2HHX - chains C and A of the 3 polymer chains in the assembly; structure by X-ray diffraction, 2.26 A resolution.

== Chain C ==
Molecule: 13-nt DNA strand
Sequence (13 nucleotides; numbered 0 to 12; the number before each row is that of its first residue; numbering starts at 0):
     0 CATXCGAGTC AGG
Unresolved in the structure: 0-2
Modified positions: 6OG (6-O-methyl guanosine-5'-monophosphate) at position 3

== Chain A ==
Protein: DNA Polymerase I
Source organism: Geobacillus stearothermophilus
Notes: EC 2.7.7.7; fragment: residues 299-876 (Analogous to E Coli Klenow Fragment)
UniProtKB: Q04957 (DPO1_BACCA); aligned to UniProt positions 298-876 over residues 298-876 (the alignment contains insertions or deletions, so no single offset holds)
Chain sequence (580 residues; each row starts with the number of its first residue):
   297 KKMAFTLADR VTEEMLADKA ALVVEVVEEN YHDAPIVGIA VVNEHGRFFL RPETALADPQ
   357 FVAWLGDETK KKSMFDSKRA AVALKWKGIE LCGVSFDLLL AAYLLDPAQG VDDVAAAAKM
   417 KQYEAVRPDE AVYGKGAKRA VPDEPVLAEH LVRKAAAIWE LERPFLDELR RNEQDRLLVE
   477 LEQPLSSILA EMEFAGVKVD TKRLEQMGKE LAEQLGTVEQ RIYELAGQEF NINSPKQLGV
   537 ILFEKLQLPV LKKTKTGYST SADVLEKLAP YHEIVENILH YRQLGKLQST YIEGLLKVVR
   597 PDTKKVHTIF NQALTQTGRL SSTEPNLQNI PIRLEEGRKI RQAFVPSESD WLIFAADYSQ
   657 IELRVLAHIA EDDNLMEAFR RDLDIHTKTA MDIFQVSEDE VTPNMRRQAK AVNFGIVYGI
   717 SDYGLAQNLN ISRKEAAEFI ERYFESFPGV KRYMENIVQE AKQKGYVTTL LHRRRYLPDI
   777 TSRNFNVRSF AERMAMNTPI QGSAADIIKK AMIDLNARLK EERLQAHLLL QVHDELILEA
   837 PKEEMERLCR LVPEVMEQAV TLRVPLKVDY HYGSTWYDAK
Unresolved in the structure: 297, 548-552

== Chain C / chain A interface ==
Residue-residue contacts - 42 pairs, chain C then chain A:
  6OG_3(C) / Ala-707(A)
  6OG_3(C) / Phe-710(A)
  6OG_3(C) / Gly-711(A)
  6OG_3(C) / Tyr-714(A)
  6OG_3(C) / Gly-720(A)
  6OG_3(C) / Leu-721(A)
  6OG_3(C) / Asn-724(A)
  6OG_3(C) / Arg-789(A)
  DC4(C) / Tyr-714(A)  stacking on the base
  DC4(C) / Phe-786(A)  phosphate contact
  DC4(C) / Arg-789(A)  salt bridge to the phosphate
  DC4(C) / Asn-793(A)  sugar contact
  DC4(C) / Gln-797(A)  base contact
  DG5(C) / Gln-612(A)  phosphate contact
  DG5(C) / Thr-613(A)  sugar contact
  DG5(C) / Arg-615(A)  hydrogen bond to the base
  DG5(C) / Arg-771(A)  salt bridge to the phosphate
  DG5(C) / Met-790(A)  phosphate contact
  DG5(C) / Gln-797(A)  hydrogen bond to the sugar
  DA6(C) / Thr-611(A)  phosphate contact
  DA6(C) / Gln-612(A)  hydrogen bond to the phosphate
  DA6(C) / Ser-617(A)  phosphate contact
  DG7(C) / Leu-610(A)  phosphate contact
  DG7(C) / Ser-617(A)  hydrogen bond to the phosphate
  DG7(C) / Ser-618(A)  sugar contact
  DG7(C) / Thr-619(A)  phosphate contact
  DG7(C) / Asn-622(A)  hydrogen bond to the sugar
  DG7(C) / Asn-625(A)  base contact
  DT8(C) / Thr-619(A)  phosphate contact
  DT8(C) / Glu-620(A)  hydrogen bond to the phosphate
  DC9(C) / Lys-582(A)  sugar contact
  DC9(C) / Ser-585(A)  sugar contact
  DC9(C) / Thr-586(A)  sugar contact
  DC9(C) / Gly-590(A)  phosphate contact
  DA10(C) / Asn-529(A)  phosphate contact
  DA10(C) / Ser-585(A)  phosphate contact
  DG11(C) / Asn-527(A)  hydrogen bond to the phosphate
  DG11(C) / Asn-529(A)  sugar contact
  DG11(C) / Ser-530(A)  hydrogen bond to the phosphate
  DG12(C) / Ser-530(A)  hydrogen bond to the phosphate
  DG12(C) / Lys-532(A)  phosphate contact
  DG12(C) / Gln-533(A)  hydrogen bond to the phosphate
Interface residues without a listed pair, chain A (35 interface residues in all): Glu-589, His-829

== Summary ==
10 residues of chain C face 35 of chain A across their interface; the contacts include 10 hydrogen bonds, 2
salt bridges and 1 aromatic stacking contact. Polar contacts include DG5(C)/Arg-615(A), DG5(C)/Gln-797(A) and
DG7(C)/Asn-622(A).
Here chain C is a 13-nt DNA strand and chain A is DNA Polymerase I (Geobacillus stearothermophilus). Entry
2HHX (O6-methyl-guanine in the polymerase template preinsertion site) was determined by X-ray diffraction
together with 2HHQ, 2HHS, 2HHT, 2HHU, 2HHV, 2HHW and 3 further entries from the same study.
